Entry 8X5V (X-ray diffraction, 2.00 A resolution); this record covers chains A and B of the 4 polymer chains in the assembly.

# Chain A
Name: BlCas9
Organism: Brevibacillus laterosporus
Sequence (933 residues; row label = number of the first residue in the row; note: 159 numbers in that range are skipped by the numbering (no residue carries them; nothing is unmodelled there)):
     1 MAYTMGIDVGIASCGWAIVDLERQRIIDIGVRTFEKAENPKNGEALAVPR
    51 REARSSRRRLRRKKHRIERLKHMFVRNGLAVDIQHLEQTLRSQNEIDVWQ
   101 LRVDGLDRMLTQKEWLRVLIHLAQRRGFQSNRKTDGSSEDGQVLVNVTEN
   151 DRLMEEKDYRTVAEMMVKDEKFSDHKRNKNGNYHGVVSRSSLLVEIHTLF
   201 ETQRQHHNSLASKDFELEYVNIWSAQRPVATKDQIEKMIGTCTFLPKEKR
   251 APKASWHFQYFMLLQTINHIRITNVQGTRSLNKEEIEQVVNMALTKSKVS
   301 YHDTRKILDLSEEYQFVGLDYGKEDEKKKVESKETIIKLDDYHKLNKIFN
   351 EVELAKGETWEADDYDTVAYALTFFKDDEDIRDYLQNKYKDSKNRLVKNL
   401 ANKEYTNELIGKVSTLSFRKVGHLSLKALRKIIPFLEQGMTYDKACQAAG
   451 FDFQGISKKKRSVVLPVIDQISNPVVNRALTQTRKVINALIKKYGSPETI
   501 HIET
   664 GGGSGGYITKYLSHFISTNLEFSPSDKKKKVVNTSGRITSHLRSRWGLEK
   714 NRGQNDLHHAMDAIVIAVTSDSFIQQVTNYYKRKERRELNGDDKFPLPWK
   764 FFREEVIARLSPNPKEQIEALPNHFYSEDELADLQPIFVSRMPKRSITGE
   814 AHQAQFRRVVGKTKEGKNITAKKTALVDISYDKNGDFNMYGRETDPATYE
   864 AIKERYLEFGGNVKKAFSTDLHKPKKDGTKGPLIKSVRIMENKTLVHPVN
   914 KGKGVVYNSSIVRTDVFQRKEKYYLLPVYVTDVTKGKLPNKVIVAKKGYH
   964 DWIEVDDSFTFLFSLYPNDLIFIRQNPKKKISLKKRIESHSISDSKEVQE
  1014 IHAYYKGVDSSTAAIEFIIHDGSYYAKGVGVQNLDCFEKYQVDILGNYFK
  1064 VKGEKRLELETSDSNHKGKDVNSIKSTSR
Unresolved in the structure: 36-43, 135-138, 713-717, 750-757, 1077-1092
Reported in the primary citation:
  - binding site for the 110-nt RNA strand (chain B): Arg69, Arg227, Glu248, Lys427, Lys886, Glu1071, Glu1073
  - binding site for the 8-nt DNA strand: Asp1022
  - binding site for the 28-nt DNA strand: Lys959, Thr1025, Ala1027, Lys1040
  - mutagenesis - T1025A: unchanged catalytic activity
  - mutagenesis - E904R: increased catalytic activity
  - mutagenesis - E904R/T1025A: increased catalytic activity on T3CCCCA
  - mutagenesis - E904R/T1025A: increased catalytic activity on T3CCCNN targets
  - catalytic residues: Asp8 (proposed by the authors, not directly observed)

# Chain B
Molecule: 110-nt RNA strand
Organism: Brevibacillus laterosporus
Sequence (110 nucleotides; row label = number of the first residue in the row):
     1 GGAAAUUAGGUGCGCUUGGCGCUAUAGUUCCUUGAAAAAGUUGCUAUAGU
    51 AAGGGCAACAGACCCGAGGCGUUGGGGAUCGCCUAGCCCGUUUUUACGGG
   101 CUCUCCCCAU
Unresolved in the structure: 57-60

# Chain A / chain B interface
Pairs across the interface (264; chain A residue first):
  Arg32(A) - G77(B)  salt bridge to the phosphate
  Ala45(A) - G12(B)  phosphate contact
  Ala45(A) - C13(B)  phosphate contact
  Leu46(A) - C13(B)  phosphate contact
  Leu46(A) - G68(B)  sugar contact
  Leu46(A) - G69(B)  phosphate contact
  Ala47(A) - C13(B)  hydrogen bond to the phosphate
  Ala47(A) - G14(B)  phosphate contact
  Ala47(A) - G68(B)  sugar contact
  Val48(A) - C13(B)  phosphate contact
  Arg50(A) - G14(B)  salt bridge to the phosphate
  Arg50(A) - G66(B)  salt bridge to the phosphate
  Arg50(A) - A67(B)  salt bridge to the phosphate
  Arg50(A) - G68(B)  base contact
  Arg51(A) - C13(B)  salt bridge to the phosphate
  Arg51(A) - G14(B)  salt bridge to the phosphate
  Arg51(A) - C15(B)  phosphate contact
  Ala53(A) - A67(B)  base contact
  Arg54(A) - G14(B)  salt bridge to the phosphate
  Arg54(A) - C15(B)  salt bridge to the phosphate
  Arg54(A) - G66(B)  phosphate contact
  Ser56(A) - A51(B)  hydrogen bond to the phosphate
  Arg57(A) - A51(B)  phosphate contact
  Arg57(A) - G66(B)  base contact
  Arg57(A) - A67(B)  salt bridge to the phosphate
  Arg58(A) - C15(B)  salt bridge to the phosphate
  Arg58(A) - U16(B)  salt bridge to the phosphate
  Arg58(A) - C65(B)  salt bridge to the phosphate
  Arg59(A) - G18(B)  base contact
  Arg59(A) - G19(B)  hydrogen bond to the base
  Arg59(A) - C20(B)  base contact
  Leu60(A) - U50(B)  base contact
  Leu60(A) - A51(B)  phosphate contact
  Arg61(A) - C64(B)  salt bridge to the phosphate
  Arg61(A) - C65(B)  salt bridge to the phosphate
  Arg61(A) - G66(B)  hydrogen bond to the base
  Arg62(A) - U16(B)  salt bridge to the phosphate
  Arg62(A) - U17(B)  salt bridge to the phosphate
  Arg62(A) - C63(B)  salt bridge to the phosphate
  Arg62(A) - C64(B)  salt bridge to the phosphate
  Lys64(A) - G49(B)  salt bridge to the phosphate
  Lys64(A) - U50(B)  salt bridge to the phosphate
  His65(A) - C63(B)  salt bridge to the phosphate
  Ile67(A) - A48(B)  phosphate contact
  Arg69(A) - G61(B)  sugar contact
  Arg69(A) - A62(B)  hydrogen bond to the phosphate
  Arg69(A) - C63(B)  salt bridge to the phosphate
  Lys71(A) - A48(B)  salt bridge to the phosphate
  His72(A) - G61(B)  salt bridge to the phosphate
  Gln93(A) - A26(B)  hydrogen bond to the sugar
  Gln93(A) - G27(B)  hydrogen bond to the sugar
  Asn94(A) - A46(B)  sugar contact
  Asp97(A) - U45(B)  hydrogen bond to the sugar
  Val98(A) - A46(B)  sugar contact
  Trp99(A) - U45(B)  hydrogen bond to the phosphate
  Trp99(A) - A46(B)  hydrogen bond to the phosphate
  Ile120(A) - U47(B)  phosphate contact
  His121(A) - A46(B)  salt bridge to the phosphate
  His121(A) - U47(B)  phosphate contact
  Gln124(A) - U47(B)  hydrogen bond to the phosphate
  Gln124(A) - A48(B)  hydrogen bond to the phosphate
  Arg125(A) - G19(B)  phosphate contact
  Arg125(A) - C20(B)  phosphate contact
  Arg125(A) - A46(B)  salt bridge to the phosphate
  Arg126(A) - U17(B)  hydrogen bond to the phosphate
  Arg126(A) - G18(B)  salt bridge to the phosphate
  Arg126(A) - G19(B)  phosphate contact
  Gly127(A) - G18(B)  sugar contact
  Gly127(A) - G19(B)  hydrogen bond to the phosphate
  Asp174(A) - C44(B)  sugar contact
  His175(A) - C44(B)  phosphate contact
  His175(A) - U45(B)  phosphate contact
  Lys176(A) - U45(B)  hydrogen bond to the phosphate
  Arg177(A) - C20(B)  salt bridge to the phosphate
  Arg177(A) - U45(B)  hydrogen bond to the phosphate
  Arg177(A) - A46(B)  salt bridge to the phosphate
  Asn178(A) - G19(B)  hydrogen bond to the phosphate
  Asn178(A) - C20(B)  hydrogen bond to the phosphate
  Asn178(A) - G21(B)  phosphate contact
  Lys179(A) - G21(B)  phosphate contact
  Lys179(A) - C44(B)  salt bridge to the phosphate
  Lys179(A) - U45(B)  salt bridge to the phosphate
  Gly181(A) - C20(B)  sugar contact
  Asn182(A) - G19(B)  sugar contact
  Tyr183(A) - G18(B)  base contact
  Tyr183(A) - G19(B)  sugar contact
  Val186(A) - G18(B)  sugar contact
  Val186(A) - G19(B)  sugar contact
  Arg189(A) - U17(B)  hydrogen bond to the sugar
  Arg189(A) - G18(B)  sugar contact
  Ala225(A) - A62(B)  sugar contact
  Gln226(A) - U16(B)  sugar contact
  Gln226(A) - U17(B)  phosphate contact
  Gln226(A) - A62(B)  base contact
  Arg227(A) - U16(B)  hydrogen bond to the sugar
  Arg227(A) - U17(B)  hydrogen bond to the phosphate
  Arg227(A) - A62(B)  base contact
  Arg227(A) - C63(B)  salt bridge to the phosphate
  Arg227(A) - C64(B)  salt bridge to the phosphate
  Pro228(A) - U16(B)  sugar contact
  Pro228(A) - A62(B)  base contact
  Val229(A) - C15(B)  hydrogen bond to the sugar
  Val229(A) - U16(B)  sugar contact
  Thr243(A) - A3(B)  phosphate contact
  Thr243(A) - A4(B)  hydrogen bond to the phosphate
  Phe244(A) - A3(B)  sugar contact
  Leu245(A) - U95(B)  base contact
  Pro246(A) - U95(B)  sugar contact
  Pro246(A) - A96(B)  phosphate contact
  Lys247(A) - U95(B)  hydrogen bond to the base
  Lys247(A) - A96(B)  phosphate contact
  Glu248(A) - U95(B)  hydrogen bond to the base
  Lys253(A) - U6(B)  salt bridge to the phosphate
  Phe258(A) - A5(B)  phosphate contact
  Phe258(A) - U6(B)  phosphate contact
  Phe261(A) - A4(B)  sugar contact
  Phe261(A) - A5(B)  sugar contact
  Met262(A) - A5(B)  phosphate contact
  Gln265(A) - A4(B)  hydrogen bond to the sugar
  Gln265(A) - A5(B)  sugar contact
  Gly422(A) - A5(B)  phosphate contact
  His423(A) - A4(B)  phosphate contact
  His423(A) - A5(B)  salt bridge to the phosphate
  Lys427(A) - U95(B)  hydrogen bond to the base
  Tyr442(A) - A3(B)  hydrogen bond to the sugar
  Tyr442(A) - A4(B)  hydrogen bond to the sugar
  Phe453(A) - G2(B)  base contact
  Phe453(A) - A3(B)  hydrogen bond to the sugar
  Gln454(A) - G1(B)  base contact
  Gln454(A) - G2(B)  hydrogen bond to the base
  Gln454(A) - A3(B)  sugar contact
  Lys458(A) - U93(B)  base contact
  Lys458(A) - C97(B)  sugar contact
  Lys459(A) - C97(B)  phosphate contact
  Lys459(A) - G98(B)  phosphate contact
  Lys460(A) - C97(B)  phosphate contact
  Lys460(A) - G98(B)  hydrogen bond to the phosphate
  Val467(A) - G71(B)  phosphate contact
  Val467(A) - U72(B)  phosphate contact
  Asp469(A) - U84(B)  base contact
  Gln470(A) - G69(B)  hydrogen bond to the base
  Gln470(A) - C83(B)  base contact
  Gln470(A) - U84(B)  hydrogen bond to the base
  Ser472(A) - G12(B)  sugar contact
  Ser472(A) - C13(B)  sugar contact
  Asn473(A) - G12(B)  sugar contact
  Pro474(A) - G12(B)  phosphate contact
  Pro474(A) - C13(B)  phosphate contact
  Pro474(A) - G68(B)  sugar contact
  Pro474(A) - G69(B)  sugar contact
  Asn477(A) - G69(B)  hydrogen bond to the sugar
  Asn477(A) - C70(B)  sugar contact
  Arg478(A) - G69(B)  salt bridge to the phosphate
  Arg478(A) - C70(B)  salt bridge to the phosphate
  Thr481(A) - C70(B)  phosphate contact
  Thr481(A) - G71(B)  phosphate contact
  Arg484(A) - G71(B)  salt bridge to the phosphate
  Arg484(A) - U72(B)  salt bridge to the phosphate
  Lys485(A) - G71(B)  salt bridge to the phosphate
  Lys485(A) - G77(B)  salt bridge to the phosphate
  Ala489(A) - G76(B)  phosphate contact
  Lys492(A) - G75(B)  salt bridge to the phosphate
  Lys673(A) - G2(B)  phosphate contact
  His677(A) - G2(B)  sugar contact
  Pro806(A) - G77(B)  phosphate contact
  Pro806(A) - A78(B)  phosphate contact
  Arg808(A) - G77(B)  hydrogen bond to the sugar
  Arg808(A) - A78(B)  hydrogen bond to the phosphate
  Ser809(A) - U79(B)  hydrogen bond to the phosphate
  Ile810(A) - U79(B)  hydrogen bond to the phosphate
  Thr811(A) - G68(B)  hydrogen bond to the phosphate
  Gly812(A) - A51(B)  hydrogen bond to the base
  Gly812(A) - A67(B)  sugar contact
  Gly812(A) - G68(B)  phosphate contact
  Glu813(A) - A51(B)  base contact
  Glu813(A) - A67(B)  hydrogen bond to the sugar
  Ala814(A) - A51(B)  hydrogen bond to the base
  Ala814(A) - A52(B)  base contact
  His815(A) - A51(B)  hydrogen bond to the sugar
  His815(A) - A52(B)  hydrogen bond to the sugar
  Gln818(A) - G21(B)  hydrogen bond to the base
  Gln818(A) - C22(B)  hydrogen bond to the sugar
  Phe819(A) - C22(B)  hydrogen bond to the sugar
  Phe819(A) - U23(B)  sugar contact
  Phe819(A) - G49(B)  base contact
  Phe819(A) - U50(B)  sugar contact
  Arg821(A) - A24(B)  salt bridge to the phosphate
  Arg821(A) - G40(B)  phosphate contact
  Arg821(A) - U41(B)  salt bridge to the phosphate
  Lys835(A) - C22(B)  phosphate contact
  Lys835(A) - U23(B)  phosphate contact
  Lys836(A) - C22(B)  sugar contact
  Lys836(A) - U23(B)  hydrogen bond to the phosphate
  Lys836(A) - U42(B)  salt bridge to the phosphate
  Lys836(A) - G43(B)  salt bridge to the phosphate
  Met852(A) - U41(B)  sugar contact
  Tyr853(A) - G40(B)  sugar contact
  Tyr853(A) - U41(B)  phosphate contact
  Gly854(A) - G40(B)  sugar contact
  Glu856(A) - U32(B)  hydrogen bond to the sugar
  Glu856(A) - U33(B)  sugar contact
  Thr857(A) - U32(B)  base contact
  Thr857(A) - A39(B)  base contact
  Thr857(A) - G40(B)  hydrogen bond to the sugar
  Thr857(A) - U41(B)  hydrogen bond to the sugar
  Asp858(A) - U32(B)  sugar contact
  Asp858(A) - U41(B)  hydrogen bond to the sugar
  Asp858(A) - U42(B)  sugar contact
  Pro859(A) - U32(B)  sugar contact
  Lys886(A) - C30(B)  hydrogen bond to the base
  Lys886(A) - C31(B)  sugar contact
  Lys886(A) - U41(B)  hydrogen bond to the base
  Lys886(A) - U42(B)  sugar contact
  Lys888(A) - C30(B)  phosphate contact
  Lys888(A) - C31(B)  phosphate contact
  Lys889(A) - C31(B)  hydrogen bond to the phosphate
  Lys889(A) - U32(B)  phosphate contact
  Pro895(A) - C30(B)  sugar contact
  Pro895(A) - U42(B)  base contact
  Pro895(A) - G43(B)  sugar contact
  Leu896(A) - U42(B)  hydrogen bond to the sugar
  Leu896(A) - G43(B)  sugar contact
  Ile897(A) - U42(B)  sugar contact
  Lys898(A) - G43(B)  hydrogen bond to the phosphate
  Lys898(A) - C44(B)  phosphate contact
  Ser899(A) - U42(B)  phosphate contact
  Ser899(A) - G43(B)  hydrogen bond to the phosphate
  Val900(A) - U42(B)  phosphate contact
  Arg901(A) - U41(B)  salt bridge to the phosphate
  Arg901(A) - U42(B)  salt bridge to the phosphate
  Asn913(A) - G49(B)  sugar contact
  Lys916(A) - U23(B)  hydrogen bond to the sugar
  Lys916(A) - A24(B)  sugar contact
  Gly917(A) - U23(B)  sugar contact
  Arg926(A) - U79(B)  base contact
  Thr944(A) - A52(B)  sugar contact
  Thr947(A) - A52(B)  base contact
  Thr947(A) - G53(B)  sugar contact
  Tyr979(A) - U79(B)  base contact
  Gln1054(A) - G75(B)  base contact
  Gln1054(A) - C107(B)  hydrogen bond to the sugar
  Gln1054(A) - C108(B)  hydrogen bond to the sugar
  Ile1057(A) - G76(B)  phosphate contact
  Ile1057(A) - G77(B)  phosphate contact
  Phe1062(A) - C108(B)  sugar contact
  Lys1063(A) - C108(B)  sugar contact
  Val1064(A) - C107(B)  sugar contact
  Val1064(A) - C108(B)  phosphate contact
  Lys1065(A) - C108(B)  hydrogen bond to the phosphate
  Lys1065(A) - A109(B)  salt bridge to the phosphate
  Gly1066(A) - C107(B)  phosphate contact
  Gly1066(A) - C108(B)  hydrogen bond to the phosphate
  Glu1067(A) - C107(B)  sugar contact
  Lys1068(A) - C107(B)  phosphate contact
  Leu1070(A) - U79(B)  base contact
  Glu1071(A) - U79(B)  hydrogen bond to the base
  Leu1072(A) - U79(B)  base contact
  Glu1073(A) - U79(B)  hydrogen bond to the base
  Ser1075(A) - C80(B)  phosphate contact
  Asp1076(A) - A52(B)  base contact
  Asp1076(A) - G53(B)  base contact
  Asp1076(A) - G54(B)  sugar contact
  Asp1076(A) - C65(B)  hydrogen bond to the sugar
  Asp1076(A) - G66(B)  sugar contact
Also at the interface, not in a pair above, chain A (157 interface residues in all): Pro49, Ser55, Lys63, Arg66, Phe128, Asn180, Ala230, Thr231, Gln234, Thr266, Leu424, Lys807, Arg820, Thr861, Pro887, Val912, Val943, Val1055, Asp1056, Thr1074
Also at the interface, not in a pair above, chain B (71 interface residues in all): U11, C106

# In short
157 residues of chain A and 71 residues of chain B are in contact, with 67 hydrogen bonds and 49 salt bridges.
Among the polar pairs are Arg59(A)-G19(B), Arg61(A)-G66(B) and Lys247(A)-U95(B). The paper reports the
catalytic residue Asp8(A); E904R of chain A increases catalytic activity; 3 substitutions were tested in all.
Here chain A is BlCas9 and chain B is a 110-nt RNA strand, both from Brevibacillus laterosporus. Entry 8X5V
(BlCas9-sgRNA-target DNA complex) was determined by X-ray diffraction.
